3CHX - chains F and J of the 15 polymer chains in the assembly; structure by X-ray diffraction, 3.90 A resolution.

[Chain F (and J)]
Name: PmoA
From: Methylosinus trichosporium
Notes: chain J of this document is another copy of the same molecule, construct and numbering; everything in this record applies to it too
UniProt: Q50541 (Q50541_METTR); numbering as in UniProt (aligned over 1-252)
Amino-acid sequence (252 residues; each row starts with the number of its first residue):
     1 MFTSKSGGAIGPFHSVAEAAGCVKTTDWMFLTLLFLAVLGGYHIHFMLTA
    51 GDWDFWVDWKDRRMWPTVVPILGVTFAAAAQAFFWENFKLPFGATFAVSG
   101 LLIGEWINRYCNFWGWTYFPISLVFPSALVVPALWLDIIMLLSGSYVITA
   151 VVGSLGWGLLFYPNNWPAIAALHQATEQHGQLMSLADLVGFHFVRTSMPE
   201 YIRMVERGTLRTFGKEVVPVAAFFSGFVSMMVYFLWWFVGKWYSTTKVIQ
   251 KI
Not modelled in the structure: 1-11, 250-252

[Chain F / chain J interface]
Contacting residue pairs - 11 pairs, chain F then chain J:
  Y201(F) - W242(J)
  I202(F) - W242(J)
  M204(F) - W236(J)  hydrophobic
  M204(F) - V239(J)
  V205(F) - V239(J)
  G208(F) - W236(J)
  G208(F) - W237(J)  hydrogen bond (backbone-side chain)
  T209(F) - V151(J)
  T209(F) - W237(J)  hydrogen bond
  F213(F) - V147(J)
  F213(F) - Y233(J)
Interface residues without a listed pair, chain F (9 interface residues in all): L210, V217
Interface residues without a listed pair, chain J (9 interface residues in all): G240, Y243

[In short]
The chain F/chain J interface involves 9 residues from each chain; the contacts include 2 hydrogen bonds.
Among the polar pairs are G208(F)-W237(J) and T209(F)-W237(J).
Both chains are PmoA (Methylosinus trichosporium). Entry 3CHX (Crystal structure of Methylosinus trichosporium
OB3b particulate methane monooxygenase (pMMO)) was determined by X-ray diffraction.
